Entry 6S3L (electron microscopy, 3.20 A resolution); this record covers chains G and K of the 11 polymer chains in the assembly.

Chain G:
Name: Flagellar biosynthetic protein FliQ
From: Vibrio mimicus CAIM 602
UniProtKB: A0A1D8S9F5 (A0A1D8S9F5_VIBMI); residue numbers follow UniProt; this construct covers 1-89
Amino-acid sequence (89 residues; each row starts with the number of its first residue):
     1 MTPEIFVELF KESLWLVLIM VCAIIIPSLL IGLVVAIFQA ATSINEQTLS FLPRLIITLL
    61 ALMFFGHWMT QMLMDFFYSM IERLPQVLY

Chain K:
Name: Flagellar biosynthetic protein FlhB
From: Vibrio mimicus CAIM 602
UniProtKB: A0A1D8S9F8 (A0A1D8S9F8_VIBMI); residue numbers follow UniProt; this construct covers 1-376
Amino-acid sequence (415 residues; row label = number of the first residue in the row):
     1 MAESDGQERT EEATPRRLQQ AKEKGQVARS KELASVSVLV VGAVSLMWFG EALAQGLFTA
    61 MQRLFSLDRE EIFDIGKLFD IIGGSLVNLL LPLLMILITL FIAALIGAAG VGGINFSAEA
   121 AMPKLSKMNP LSGFKRMFGL QSWVELLKSI LKVMLVAGVA FYLIEASQKD LFQLSLDVYP
   181 QNIFHALDIL LNFVLLISCS LLVVVAIDIP FQIWQHANQL KMTKQEVKDE YKDTEGKPEV
   241 KGRIRMLQRE AAQRRMMAAL PQADVIITNP EHFSVALRYK QNTDKAPVVI AKGVDHMALK
   301 IREIAREYDI AIVPAPPLAR ALYHTTELEQ QIPDGLFVAV AQVLAFVFQL KQYRRKGGQR
   361 PKLNEENMPI PPDMRYENLY FQGQFGSWSH PQFEKGGGSG GGSGGGSWSH PQFEK
Disordered / not traced: 1-28, 222-415
Differences from the reference sequence: expression tag (377-415)

Interface between chain G and chain K:
Contacting residue pairs - 9 pairs, chain G then chain K:
  L33(G) - V153(K)  hydrophobic
  I37(G) - L146(K)  hydrophobic
  I37(G) - S149(K)
  I37(G) - I150(K)
  A40(G) - S149(K)
  A41(G) - S142(K)  hydrogen bond (backbone-side chain)
  A41(G) - L146(K)  hydrophobic
  T42(G) - M137(K)
  S43(G) - R136(K)
Other interface residues (no listed pair), chain K (9 interface residues in all): K31, F138
Interface features reported in the paper:
  - interface residues, chain K: G110(K)

Summary:
6 residues of chain G face 9 of chain K across their interface; the contacts include 1 hydrogen bond. Its one
hydrogen-bonded contact is A41(G)-S142(K). From the paper: the interface residue G110(K).
Here chain G is Flagellar biosynthetic protein FliQ and chain K is Flagellar biosynthetic protein FlhB, both
from Vibrio mimicus CAIM 602. Entry 6S3L (Structure of the core of the flagellar export apparatus from Vibrio
mimicus, the FliPQR-FlhB complex) was determined by electron microscopy together with 6S3R and 6S3S from the
same study.
